PDB entry 8AU1 | electron microscopy, 3.00 A resolution | chains A and L of the 18 polymer chains in the assembly

Chain A (and L):
Molecule: Putative tail sheath protein
Source organism: Klebsiella phage vB_KpM_FBKp24
Notes: chain L of this document is another copy of the same molecule, construct and numbering; everything in this record applies to it too
UniProtKB: A0A7U0GB71 (A0A7U0GB71_9CAUD); residue numbers follow UniProt; this construct covers 1-689
Amino-acid sequence (689 residues; row label = number of the first residue in the row):
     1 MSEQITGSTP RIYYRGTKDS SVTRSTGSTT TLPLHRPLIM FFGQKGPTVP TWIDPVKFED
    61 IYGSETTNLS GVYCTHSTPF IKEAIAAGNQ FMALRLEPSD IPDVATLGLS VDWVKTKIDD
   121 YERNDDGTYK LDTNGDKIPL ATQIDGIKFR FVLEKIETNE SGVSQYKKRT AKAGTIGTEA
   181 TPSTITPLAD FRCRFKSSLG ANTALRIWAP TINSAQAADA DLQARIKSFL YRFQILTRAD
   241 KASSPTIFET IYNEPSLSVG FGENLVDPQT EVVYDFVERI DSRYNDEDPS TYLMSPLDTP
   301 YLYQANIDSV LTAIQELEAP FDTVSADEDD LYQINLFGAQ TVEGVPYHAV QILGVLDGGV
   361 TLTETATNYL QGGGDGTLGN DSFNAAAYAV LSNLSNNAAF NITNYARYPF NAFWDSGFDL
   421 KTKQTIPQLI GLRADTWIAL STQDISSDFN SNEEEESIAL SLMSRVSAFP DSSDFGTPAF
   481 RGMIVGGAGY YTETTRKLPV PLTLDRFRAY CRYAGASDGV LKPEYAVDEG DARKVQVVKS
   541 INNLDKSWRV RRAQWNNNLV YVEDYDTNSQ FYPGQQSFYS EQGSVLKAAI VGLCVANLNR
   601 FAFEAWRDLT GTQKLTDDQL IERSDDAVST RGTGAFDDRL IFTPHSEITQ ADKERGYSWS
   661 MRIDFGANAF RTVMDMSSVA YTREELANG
Reported in the primary citation:
  - self-association interface (contacts with another copy of this molecule): Met1 to Ser21, Ala667 to Gly689

Chain A / chain L interface:
Residue-residue contacts - 76 pairs, chain A then chain L:
  Asp528(A) - Thr612(L)
  Asp528(A) - Gln613(L)  hydrogen bond (side chain-backbone)
  Glu529(A) - Thr612(L)
  Glu529(A) - Lys614(L)
  Arg533(A) - Arg607(L)  hydrogen bond (side chain-backbone)
  Arg533(A) - Asp608(L)  hydrogen bond (side chain-backbone)
  Arg533(A) - Thr610(L)  hydrogen bond (side chain-backbone)
  Leu544(A) - Arg407(L)
  Asp545(A) - Asn401(L)  hydrogen bond (side chain-backbone)
  Asp545(A) - Tyr408(L)
  Lys546(A) - Asn401(L)
  Asp564(A) - Asn404(L)
  Asp564(A) - Ala406(L)
  Asp564(A) - Arg407(L)  salt bridge
  Tyr565(A) - Ala406(L)
  Tyr565(A) - Arg607(L)  hydrogen bond (backbone-side chain)
  Tyr565(A) - Asp608(L)  hydrogen bond
  Asp566(A) - Ala406(L)
  Thr567(A) - Ala406(L)
  Thr567(A) - Pro409(L)
  Phe571(A) - Thr610(L)
  Pro573(A) - Thr610(L)
  Pro573(A) - Gly611(L)
  Ala588(A) - Gln613(L)
  Asp637(A) - Lys614(L)  salt bridge
  Arg639(A) - Gln613(L)
  Arg639(A) - Lys614(L)
  Asn668(A) - Gln613(L)
  Ala669(A) - Gln613(L)
  Phe670(A) - Gly611(L)
  Phe670(A) - Thr612(L)
  Arg671(A) - Gly611(L)  hydrogen bond (backbone-backbone)
  Arg671(A) - Asp617(L)  salt bridge
  Arg671(A) - Leu620(L)
  Arg671(A) - Ile648(L)
  Arg671(A) - Asp652(L)
  Arg671(A) - Gly656(L)
  Arg671(A) - Tyr657(L)
  Arg671(A) - Ser658(L)  hydrogen bond (side chain-backbone)
  Thr672(A) - Trp606(L)  hydrogen bond (backbone-side chain)
  Thr672(A) - Thr610(L)
  Thr672(A) - Tyr657(L)  hydrogen bond (backbone-backbone)
  Val673(A) - Tyr657(L)  hydrogen bond (backbone-backbone)
  Val673(A) - Ser658(L)
  Val673(A) - Trp659(L)  hydrogen bond (backbone-backbone)
  Met674(A) - Ala602(L)
  Met674(A) - Trp606(L)  hydrophobic
  Met674(A) - Trp659(L)
  Asp675(A) - Trp659(L)  hydrogen bond (backbone-backbone)
  Asp675(A) - Met661(L)
  Met676(A) - Ala602(L)  hydrophobic
  Met676(A) - Met661(L)
  Met676(A) - Ile663(L)  hydrophobic
  Ser677(A) - Met661(L)  hydrogen bond (backbone-backbone)
  Ser677(A) - Arg662(L)
  Ser677(A) - Ile663(L)  hydrogen bond (backbone-backbone)
  Ser678(A) - Ile663(L)
  Val679(A) - Ile663(L)  hydrogen bond (backbone-backbone)
  Val679(A) - Asp664(L)
  Val679(A) - Phe665(L)  hydrogen bond (backbone-backbone)
  Ala680(A) - Phe665(L)
  Tyr681(A) - Val585(L)
  Tyr681(A) - Asp664(L)
  Tyr681(A) - Phe665(L)  hydrogen bond (backbone-backbone)
  Tyr681(A) - Gly666(L)
  Tyr681(A) - Ala667(L)
  Thr682(A) - Val585(L)
  Arg683(A) - Asp638(L)  salt bridge
  Arg683(A) - Leu640(L)
  Arg683(A) - Ile641(L)
  Arg683(A) - Ala667(L)
  Arg683(A) - Asn668(L)
  Leu686(A) - Ile641(L)
  Leu686(A) - Asp664(L)
  Leu686(A) - Phe665(L)
  Leu686(A) - Gly666(L)
Also at the interface, not in a pair above, chain A (37 interface residues in all): Glu563, Asn568, Val591, Asp638, Ala687
Also at the interface, not in a pair above, chain L (44 interface residues in all): Thr30, Trp52, Phe400, Leu586, Asn599, Leu609, Arg639, Arg655, Ser660

Summary:
Chain A and chain L form an interface of 37 and 44 residues respectively, with 19 hydrogen bonds and 4 salt
bridges. Among the polar pairs are Asp564(A)-Arg407(L), Asp637(A)-Lys614(L) and Arg671(A)-Asp617(L). From the
paper: a self-association interface involving Met1(A) and Ala667(A).
Both chains are Putative tail sheath protein (Klebsiella phage vB_KpM_FBKp24). Entry 8AU1 (Jumbo Phage
phi-kp24 tail outer sheath) was determined by electron microscopy together with 8BFK and 8BFL from the same
study.
